PDB entry 6MAR | electron microscopy, 4.50 A resolution (low resolution: residue-level contacts below are approximate; hydrogen-bond / salt-bridge calls are withheld) | chains M and N of the 10 polymer chains in the assembly

== Chain M ==
Protein: Immunoglobulin G PGT151 Fab, Heavy chain
Organism: Homo sapiens
Notes: antibody fragment or engineered binder
Sequence (240 residues; each row starts with the number of its first residue; a row labelled like 82A-82C holds insertion residues (82A, then the next letters in order)):
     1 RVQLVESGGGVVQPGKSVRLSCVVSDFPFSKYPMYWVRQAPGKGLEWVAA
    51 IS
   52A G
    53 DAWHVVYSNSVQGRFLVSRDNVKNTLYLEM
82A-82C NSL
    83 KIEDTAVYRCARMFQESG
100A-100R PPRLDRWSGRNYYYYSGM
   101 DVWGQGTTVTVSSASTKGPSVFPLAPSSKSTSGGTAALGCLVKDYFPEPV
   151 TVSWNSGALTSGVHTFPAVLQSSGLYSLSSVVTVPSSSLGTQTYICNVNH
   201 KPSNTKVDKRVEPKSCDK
Unresolved in the structure: 1, 115-218
Disulfides: Cys22-Cys92

== Chain N ==
Protein: Immunoglobulin G PGT151, Light chain
Organism: Homo sapiens
Sequence (219 residues; each row starts with the number of its first residue; a row labelled like 27A-27E holds insertion residues (27A, then the next letters in order)):
     1 DIVMTQTPLSLSVTPGQPASISCKSSE
27A-27E SLRQS
    28 NGKTSLYWYRQKPGQSPQLLVFEVSNRFSGVSDRFVGSGSGTDFTLRISR
    78 VEAEDVGFYYCMQSKDFPLTFGGGTKVDLKRTVAAPSVFIFPPSDEQLKS
   128 GTASVVCLLNNFYPREAKVQWKVDNALQSGNSQESVTEQDSKDSTYSLSS
   178 TLTLSKADYEKHKVYACEVTHQGLSSPVTKSFNRGEC
Unresolved in the structure: 1, 109-214
Disulfides: Cys23-Cys88

== Chain M / chain N interface ==
Contacting residue pairs (24; chain M residue first):
  Gly44(M) with Tyr87(N)
  Leu45(M) with Tyr36(N); Tyr87(N); Phe98(N)
  Glu46(M) with Phe98(N)
  Trp47(M) with Phe94(N); Phe98(N)
  Val58(M) with Phe94(N)
  Asn61(M) with Pro95(N)
  Arg91(M) with Gln42(N); Ser43(N); Pro44(N)
  Tyr100N(M) with Asn28(N)
  Tyr100O(M) with Phe94(N)
  Ser100P(M) with Tyr34(N)
  Gly100Q(M) with Tyr34(N); Ser91(N)
  Met100R(M) with Leu46(N)
  Asp101(M) with Leu46(N)
  Trp103(M) with Tyr36(N); Pro44(N); Leu46(N)
  Gly104(M) with Ser43(N)
  Gln105(M) with Ser43(N)
Also at the interface, not in a pair above, chain M (19 interface residues in all): Gln39, Lys43, Phe96
Also at the interface, not in a pair above, chain N (20 interface residues in all): Gln27D, Gln38, Gly41, Gln45, Phe49, Phe55, Met89, Leu96

== Summary ==
19 residues of chain M and 20 residues of chain N are in contact.
Here chain M is Immunoglobulin G PGT151 Fab, Heavy chain and chain N is Immunoglobulin G PGT151, Light chain,
both from Homo sapiens. Entry 6MAR (HIV-1 Envelope Glycoprotein Clone BG505 delCT N332T in complex with
broadly neutralizing antibody Fab PGT151) was determined by electron microscopy.
